3LF1 - chains A and B; structure by X-ray diffraction, 2.31 A resolution.

Chain A (and B):
Protein: Short Chain Oxidoreductase Q9HYA2
Source organism: Pseudomonas aeruginosa
Notes: chain B of this document is another copy of the same molecule, construct and numbering; everything in this record applies to it too
Reference sequence: Q9HYA2 (Q9HYA2_PSEAE); numbering as in UniProt (aligned over 1-265)
Sequence (265 residues; each row starts with the number of its first residue):
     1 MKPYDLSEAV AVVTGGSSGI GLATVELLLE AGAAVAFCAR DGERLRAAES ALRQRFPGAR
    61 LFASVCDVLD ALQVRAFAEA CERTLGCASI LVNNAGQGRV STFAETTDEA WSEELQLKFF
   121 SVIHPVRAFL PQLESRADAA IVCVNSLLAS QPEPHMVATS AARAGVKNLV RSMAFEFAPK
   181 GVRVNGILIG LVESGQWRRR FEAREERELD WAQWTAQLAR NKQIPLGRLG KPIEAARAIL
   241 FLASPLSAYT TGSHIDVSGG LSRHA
Unresolved in the structure: 1-3
Bound ions: Mn2+ near H264 (its only coordinating residue here)
What the authors report for this chain:
  - Mn2+ coordination: H264
  - contacts within the chain: R99-T159 (hydrogen bond), E114-T159 (hydrogen bond)
  - binding site for chloride ion: R163
  - catalytic residues: K118, S146, T159, R163 (by similarity / conservation)

How chain A and chain B interact:
Residue-residue contacts (55; chain A residue first):
  K167(A) with A265(B), hydrogen bond (side chain-backbone)
  N168(A) with A265(B)
  R171(A) with G260(B), hydrogen bond (side chain-backbone); S262(B), hydrogen bond (side chain-backbone); R263(B); A265(B)
  A178(A) with P225(B), hydrophobic
  L191(A) with Y249(B)
  I224(A) with Y249(B)
  P225(A) with A178(B)
  L226(A) with A248(B); Y249(B), hydrophobic
  R228(A) with A248(B), hydrogen bond (side chain-backbone); Y249(B), hydrogen bond (backbone-side chain)
  L229(A) with Y249(B)
  G230(A) with Y249(B), hydrogen bond (backbone-side chain)
  E234(A) with A248(B); Y249(B)
  R237(A) with F241(B); L246(B)
  A238(A) with F241(B), hydrophobic
  F241(A) with R237(B); A238(B), hydrophobic; F241(B), hydrophobic
  L246(A) with R237(B)
  A248(A) with L226(B); R228(B), hydrogen bond (backbone-side chain); E234(B)
  Y249(A) with L191(B); I224(B); L226(B), hydrophobic; R228(B), hydrogen bond (side chain-backbone); L229(B); G230(B), hydrogen bond (side chain-backbone); E234(B); V257(B); S258(B); G259(B), hydrogen bond (backbone-backbone)
  T250(A) with D256(B), hydrogen bond (side chain-backbone)
  T251(A) with L226(B); G259(B); G260(B)
  S253(A) with D256(B)
  I255(A) with I255(B), hydrophobic
  D256(A) with T250(B), hydrogen bond (backbone-side chain); S253(B)
  V257(A) with Y249(B)
  S258(A) with Y249(B)
  G259(A) with Y249(B), hydrogen bond (backbone-backbone)
  G260(A) with R171(B), hydrogen bond (backbone-side chain); T251(B)
  S262(A) with R171(B), hydrogen bond (backbone-side chain)
  R263(A) with R171(B)
  A265(A) with K167(B), hydrogen bond (backbone-side chain); R171(B)
Interface residues without a listed pair, chain A (32 interface residues in all): F175, H254
Interface residues without a listed pair, chain B (33 interface residues in all): N168, F175, R183, H254

In short:
32 residues of chain A face 33 of chain B across their interface; the contacts include 16 hydrogen bonds.
Polar contacts include K167(A)-A265(B), R171(A)-G260(B) and R171(A)-S262(B). From the paper: catalytic
residues K118(A), S146(A) and T159(A) among others; a binding site for chloride ion at R163(A).
Chain A and chain B are both Short Chain Oxidoreductase Q9HYA2 (Pseudomonas aeruginosa); the structure, Apo
structure of The Short Chain Oxidoreductase Q9HYA2 from Pseudomonas aeruginosa PAO1 Containing an Atypical
Catalytic ..., was determined by X-ray diffraction, deposited together with 3LF2.
